Entry 1JNR (X-ray diffraction, 1.60 A resolution); this record covers chains A and D of the 4 polymer chains in the assembly.

[Chain A]
Name: adenylylsulfate reductase
From: Archaeoglobus fulgidus DSM 4304
Notes: EC 1.8.99.2; fragment: a subunit
Reference sequence: O28603 (O28603_ARCFU); residue numbers follow UniProt; this construct covers 1-643
Chain sequence (643 residues; row label = number of the first residue in the row):
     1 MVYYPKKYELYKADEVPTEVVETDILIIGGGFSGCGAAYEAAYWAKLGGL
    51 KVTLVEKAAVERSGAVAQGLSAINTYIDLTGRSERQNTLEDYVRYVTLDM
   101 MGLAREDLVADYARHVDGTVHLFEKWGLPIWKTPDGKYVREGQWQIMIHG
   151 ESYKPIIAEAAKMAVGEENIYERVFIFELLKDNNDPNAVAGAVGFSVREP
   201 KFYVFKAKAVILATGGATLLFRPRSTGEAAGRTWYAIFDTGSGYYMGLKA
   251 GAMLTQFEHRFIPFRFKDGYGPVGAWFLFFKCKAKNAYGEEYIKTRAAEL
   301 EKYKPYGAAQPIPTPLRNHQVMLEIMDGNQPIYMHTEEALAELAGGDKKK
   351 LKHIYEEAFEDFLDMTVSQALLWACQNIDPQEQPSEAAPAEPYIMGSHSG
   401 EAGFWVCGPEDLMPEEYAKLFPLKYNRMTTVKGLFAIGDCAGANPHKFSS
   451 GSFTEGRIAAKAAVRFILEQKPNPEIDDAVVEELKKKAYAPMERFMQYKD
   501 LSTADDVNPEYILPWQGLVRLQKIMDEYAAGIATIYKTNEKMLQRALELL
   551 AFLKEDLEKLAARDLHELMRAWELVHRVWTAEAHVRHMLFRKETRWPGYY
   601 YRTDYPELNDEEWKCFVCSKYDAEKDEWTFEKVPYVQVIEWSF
Not modelled in the structure: 1
Construct notes: conflict N183 (Lys in O28603)
Residues lining bound ligands: FAD (flavin-adenine dinucleotide): I28, G29, G30, G31, F32, S33, G34, V55, E56, K57, S63, G64, A65, V66, L70, S71, A72, I73, N74, V174, F175, I176, A213, T214, G215, W234, Y235, A236, F238, D239, S242, M246, M365, T366, S397, H398, I437, G438, D439, F448, S449, S450, S452, H576

[Chain D]
Name: adenylylsulfate reductase
From: Archaeoglobus fulgidus DSM 4304
Notes: EC 1.8.99.2; fragment: b subunit
Reference sequence: O28604 (O28604_ARCFU); residue numbers follow UniProt; this construct covers 1-150
Chain sequence (150 residues; numbered 1 to 150; the number before each row is that of its first residue):
     1 MPSFVNPEKCDGCKALERTACEYICPNDLMTLDKEKMKAYNREPDMCWEC
    51 YSCVKMCPQGAIDVRGYVDYSPLGGACVPMRGTSDIMWTVKYRNGKVLRF
   101 KFAIRTTPWGSIQPFEGFPEPTEEALKSELLAGEPEIIGTSEFPQVKKKA
Not modelled in the structure: 1
Metal / ion sites: 4Fe-4S cluster Fe site 1: C10, C13, C21, C57; 4Fe-4S cluster Fe site 2: C25, C47, C50, C53
Residues lining bound ligands:
  - 4Fe-4S cluster (SF4), molecule 1: S3, C25, P26, L29, M30, N41, C47, W48, E49, C50, Y51, S52, C53
  - 4Fe-4S cluster (SF4), molecule 2: V5, C10, D11, G12, C13, T19, A20, C21, L32, A39, C57, P58, Q59, A61, I62

[How chain A and chain D interact]
Pairs across the interface (38):
  D500(A) - P7(D)
  L501(A) - F4(D)
  L501(A) - V5(D)
  L501(A) - N6(D)
  L501(A) - P7(D)
  S502(A) - F4(D)
  S502(A) - V5(D)
  S502(A) - P7(D)
  T503(A) - V5(D)  hydrogen bond (backbone-backbone)
  T503(A) - P7(D)
  T503(A) - K36(D)
  T503(A) - A39(D)  hydrogen bond (side chain-backbone)
  T503(A) - Y40(D)
  D506(A) - R65(D)  hydrogen bond (backbone-side chain)
  V507(A) - S3(D)
  V507(A) - F4(D)  hydrophobic
  V507(A) - P44(D)  hydrophobic
  V507(A) - R65(D)
  N508(A) - R65(D)  hydrogen bond (backbone-side chain)
  P509(A) - F4(D)
  P509(A) - R65(D)
  P509(A) - L73(D)
  I512(A) - L73(D)  hydrophobic
  Q516(A) - R65(D)
  Q516(A) - V68(D)
  V519(A) - D69(D)
  R520(A) - V68(D)
  R520(A) - D69(D)
  R520(A) - S71(D)
  R520(A) - P72(D)
  K523(A) - D69(D)
  F552(A) - P72(D)  hydrophobic
  F552(A) - R93(D)
  E555(A) - R93(D)  salt bridge
  D556(A) - P72(D)
  D556(A) - L73(D)  hydrogen bond (side chain-backbone)
  D556(A) - R93(D)  salt bridge
  K559(A) - L73(D)
Other interface residues (no listed pair), chain A (19 interface residues in all): E510, Y511
Other interface residues (no listed pair), chain D (19 interface residues in all): P2, K38, Y70

[Overview]
The chain A/chain D interface involves 19 residues from each chain; the contacts include 5 hydrogen bonds and
2 salt bridges. Polar pairs include E555(A)-R93(D), D556(A)-R93(D) and T503(A)-A39(D). Bound to chain A:
flavin-adenine dinucleotide. Chain D binds 4Fe-4S cluster.
Here chain A is adenylylsulfate reductase and chain D is adenylylsulfate reductase, both from Archaeoglobus
fulgidus DSM 4304. Entry 1JNR (Structure of adenylylsulfate reductase from the hyperthermophilic Archaeoglobus
fulgidus at 1.6 resolution) was determined by X-ray diffraction, deposited together with 1JNZ.
